7D09 - chains I and J of the 12 polymer chains in the assembly; structure by electron microscopy, 3.60 A resolution.

Chain I (and J):
Protein: MCE family protein
Source organism: Acinetobacter baumannii
Notes: chain J of this document is another copy of the same molecule, construct and numbering; everything in this record applies to it too
UniProt: V5V921 (V5V921_ACIBA); numbering as in UniProt (aligned over 1-226)
Chain sequence (226 residues; each row starts with the number of its first residue):
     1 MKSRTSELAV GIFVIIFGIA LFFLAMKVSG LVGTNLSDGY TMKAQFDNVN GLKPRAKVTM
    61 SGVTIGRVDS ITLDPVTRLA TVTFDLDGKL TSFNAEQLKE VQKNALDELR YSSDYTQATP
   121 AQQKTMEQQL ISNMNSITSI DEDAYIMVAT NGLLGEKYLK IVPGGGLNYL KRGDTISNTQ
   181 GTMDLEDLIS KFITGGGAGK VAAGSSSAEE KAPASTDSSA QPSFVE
Disordered / not traced: 1-2, 194-226

Chain I / chain J interface:
Pairs across the interface (23; chain I residue first):
  S29(I) - F23(J)
  L31(I) - F22(J)  hydrophobic
  D47(I) - S61(J)
  N48(I) - S61(J)
  N48(I) - G62(J)
  V49(I) - S61(J)  hydrogen bond (backbone-backbone)
  V49(I) - G62(J)
  N50(I) - Y158(J)
  L73(I) - M60(J)  hydrophobic
  L73(I) - S61(J)
  L73(I) - V63(J)  hydrophobic
  P75(I) - S139(J)
  V76(I) - F93(J)  hydrophobic
  R78(I) - D141(J)  salt bridge
  A80(I) - S61(J)
  L153(I) - L153(J)  hydrophobic
  L185(I) - T150(J)
  L185(I) - G152(J)
  L185(I) - L153(J)  hydrophobic
  E186(I) - M147(J)
  E186(I) - V148(J)
  E186(I) - M183(J)
  I189(I) - L188(J)  hydrophobic
Interface residues without a listed pair, chain I (21 interface residues in all): G30, G51, I71, D184, F192, I193
Interface residues without a listed pair, chain J (26 interface residues in all): K27, K57, I65, L90, A149, K160, P163, G165, F192

Overview:
21 residues of chain I face 26 of chain J across their interface; the contacts include 1 hydrogen bond and 1
salt bridge. Among the polar pairs are R78(I)-D141(J) and V49(I)-S61(J).
Both chains are MCE family protein (Acinetobacter baumannii). Entry 7D09 (Acinetobacter MlaFEDB complex in
ATP-bound Vtrans2 conformation) was determined by electron microscopy together with 7D06, 7D08 and 7D0A from
the same study.
